PDB entry 5L54 | X-ray diffraction, 2.80 A resolution | chains I and Y of the 28 polymer chains in the assembly

== Chain I ==
Molecule: Proteasome subunit beta type-3
Organism: Saccharomyces cerevisiae (strain ATCC 204508 / S288c)
Notes: EC 3.4.25.1
UniProt: P25451 (PSB3_YEAST); residues 0-204 here correspond to UniProt positions 1-205 (UniProt number = residue number + 1)
Amino-acid sequence (205 residues; numbered 0 to 204; the number before each row is that of its first residue; numbering starts at 0):
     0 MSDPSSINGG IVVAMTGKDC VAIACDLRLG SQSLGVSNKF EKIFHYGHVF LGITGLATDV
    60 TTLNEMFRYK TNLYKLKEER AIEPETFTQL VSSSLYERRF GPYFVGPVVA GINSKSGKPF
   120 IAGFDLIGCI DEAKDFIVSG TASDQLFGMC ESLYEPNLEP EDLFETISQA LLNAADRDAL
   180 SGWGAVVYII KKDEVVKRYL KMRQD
Disordered / not traced: 0
Metal / ion sites: Mg2+ site 1: Ala-174, Asp-177, Ser-180; Mg2+ site 2: Asp-204 (shared with Ala-165(Y), Asp-168(Y), Ser-171(Y) of chain Y)
UniProt features mapped onto this chain:
  - modified residue: Ser-30 (Phosphoserine)
  - cross-link: Lys-69 (Glycyl lysine isopeptide (Lys-Gly) (interchain with G-Cter in ubiquitin))

== Chain Y ==
Molecule: Proteasome subunit beta type-5
Organism: Saccharomyces cerevisiae (strain ATCC 204508 / S288c)
Notes: EC 3.4.25.1
UniProt: P30656 (PSB5_YEAST); residues 1-212 here correspond to UniProt positions 76-287 (UniProt number = residue number + 75)
Amino-acid sequence (212 residues; numbered 1 to 212; the number before each row is that of its first residue):
     1 TTTLAFRFQG GIIVAVDSRA TAGNWVASQT VKKVIEINPF LLGTMAGGAA DCQFWETWLG
    61 SQCRLHELRE KERISVAAAS KILSNLVYQY KGAGLSMGTM ICGYTRKEGP TIYYVDSDGT
   121 RLKGDIFCVG SGQTFAYGVL DSNYKWDLSV EDALYLGKRS ILAAAHRDAY SGGSVNLYHV
   181 TEDGWIYHGN HDVGELFWKV KEEEGSFNNV IG
Covalent attachments: compound 79P linked to Thr-1
Metal / ion sites: Mg2+: Ala-165, Asp-168, Ser-171 (shared with Asp-204(I) of chain I)
Residues lining bound ligands: 79P ((2S)-3-(1H-indol-3-yl)-N-[(2S,3S,4R)-4-methyl-3,5-bis(oxidanyl)-1-phenyl-pentan-2-yl]-2-[[(2R)-2-(2-morpholin-4-ylethanoylamino)propanoyl]amino]propanamide): Arg-19, Ala-20, Thr-21, Ala-22, Ala-27, Ser-28, Val-31, Lys-33, Met-45, Ala-46, Gly-47, Gly-48, Ala-49, Ser-96, Ser-131, Tyr-170
From the paper describing this entry:
  - binding site for 79P: Thr-1
  - catalytic residues: Thr-1 (citing earlier work)

== How chain I and chain Y interact ==
Residue-residue contacts - 47 pairs, chain I then chain Y:
  Leu-26(I) / Ile-211(Y)  hydrophobic
  Arg-27(I) / Ala-169(Y)
  Ser-32(I) / Arg-167(Y)
  Ser-32(I) / Asp-168(Y)
  Ser-32(I) / Ala-169(Y)  hydrogen bond (backbone-backbone)
  Ser-32(I) / Tyr-170(Y)
  Leu-33(I) / Phe-135(Y)  hydrophobic
  Gly-34(I) / Arg-167(Y)  hydrogen bond (backbone-side chain)
  Val-35(I) / Arg-167(Y)  hydrogen bond (backbone-side chain)
  Asn-37(I) / His-166(Y)
  Asn-37(I) / Asn-209(Y)  hydrogen bond (side chain-backbone)
  Asn-37(I) / Val-210(Y)
  Lys-38(I) / Asn-209(Y)
  Lys-38(I) / Ile-211(Y)
  Gln-144(I) / Trp-25(Y)
  Asp-175(I) / Val-26(Y)
  Arg-176(I) / Asn-24(Y)
  Arg-176(I) / Trp-25(Y)
  Arg-176(I) / Val-26(Y)  hydrogen bond (side chain-backbone)
  Arg-176(I) / Ala-27(Y)  hydrogen bond (side chain-backbone)
  Arg-176(I) / Ser-28(Y)
  Asp-177(I) / Asn-24(Y)
  Asp-177(I) / Val-26(Y)
  Ala-178(I) / Asn-24(Y)  hydrogen bond (backbone-backbone)
  Ala-178(I) / Val-26(Y)
  Ala-178(I) / Ala-169(Y)
  Ala-178(I) / Tyr-170(Y)  hydrophobic
  Leu-179(I) / Asn-24(Y)
  Trp-182(I) / His-166(Y)  hydrogen bond (side chain-backbone)
  Trp-182(I) / Arg-167(Y)
  Tyr-198(I) / Ile-211(Y)  hydrophobic
  Lys-200(I) / Trp-198(Y)
  Met-201(I) / Trp-198(Y)
  Arg-202(I) / Gln-29(Y)
  Arg-202(I) / Gly-173(Y)  hydrogen bond (side chain-backbone)
  Arg-202(I) / Asp-192(Y)  salt bridge
  Arg-202(I) / Gly-194(Y)
  Gln-203(I) / His-166(Y)  hydrogen bond (backbone-side chain)
  Gln-203(I) / Phe-197(Y)
  Gln-203(I) / Trp-198(Y)
  Gln-203(I) / Val-210(Y)
  Asp-204(I) / Arg-19(Y)  salt bridge
  Asp-204(I) / Gln-29(Y)
  Asp-204(I) / Ala-165(Y)
  Asp-204(I) / Ser-171(Y)
  Asp-204(I) / Gly-172(Y)
  Asp-204(I) / Gly-173(Y)  hydrogen bond (side chain-backbone)
Other interface residues (no listed pair), chain I (22 interface residues in all): Gln-31
Other interface residues (no listed pair), chain Y (25 interface residues in all): Val-193

== In short ==
22 residues of chain I face 25 of chain Y across their interface; the contacts include 11 hydrogen bonds and 2
salt bridges. Among the polar pairs are Arg-202(I)/Asp-192(Y), Asp-204(I)/Arg-19(Y) and Gly-34(I)/Arg-167(Y).
Compound 79P is covalently linked to Thr-1(Y). The paper reports the catalytic residue Thr-1(Y); a binding
site for 79P at Thr-1(Y).
Chain I is Proteasome subunit beta type-3 and chain Y is Proteasome subunit beta type-5, both from
Saccharomyces cerevisiae (strain ATCC 204508 / S288c); the structure, Yeast 20S proteasome in complex with
epoxyketone inhibitor 16, was determined by X-ray diffraction, deposited together with 5L52, 5L55, 5L5A, 5L5B,
5L5D, 5L5E and 30 further entries.
